PDB entry 6UIR | X-ray diffraction, 2.64 A resolution | chains A and B of the 4 polymer chains in the assembly

[Chain A]
Molecule: p66 Reverse transcriptase/RNaseH
Organism: Human immunodeficiency virus type 1 group M subtype B (isolate HXB2)
Notes: EC 2.7.7.49, 2.7.7.7, 3.1.26.13
Reference sequence: P04585 (POL_HV1H2); residues 1-560 here correspond to UniProt positions 588-1147 (UniProt number = residue number + 587)
Chain sequence (572 residues; each row starts with the number of its first residue; numbers below 1 keep their minus sign (Met-11 is residue -11)):
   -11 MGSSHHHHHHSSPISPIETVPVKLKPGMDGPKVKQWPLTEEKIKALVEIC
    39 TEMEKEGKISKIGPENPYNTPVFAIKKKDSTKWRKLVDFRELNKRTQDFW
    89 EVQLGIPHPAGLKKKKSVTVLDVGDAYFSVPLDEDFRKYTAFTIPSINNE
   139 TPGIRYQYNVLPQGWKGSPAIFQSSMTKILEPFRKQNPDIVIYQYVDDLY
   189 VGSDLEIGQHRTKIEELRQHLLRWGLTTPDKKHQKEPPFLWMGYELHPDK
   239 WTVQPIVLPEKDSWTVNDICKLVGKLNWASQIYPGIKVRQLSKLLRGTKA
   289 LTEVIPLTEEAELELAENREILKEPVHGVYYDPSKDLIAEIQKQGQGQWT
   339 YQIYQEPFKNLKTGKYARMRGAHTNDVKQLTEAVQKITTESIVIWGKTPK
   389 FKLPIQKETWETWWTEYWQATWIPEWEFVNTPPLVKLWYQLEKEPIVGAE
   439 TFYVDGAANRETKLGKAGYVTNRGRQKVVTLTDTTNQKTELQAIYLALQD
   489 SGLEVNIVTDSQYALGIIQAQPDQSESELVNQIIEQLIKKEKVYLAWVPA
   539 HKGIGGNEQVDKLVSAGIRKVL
Not modelled in the structure: -11 to 0, 66-69, 134-141, 557-560
Differences from the reference sequence: initiating methionine (-11); expression tag (-10 to 0); engineered mutation Val184 (Met771 in P04585), Cys258 (Gln845 in P04585), Ser280 (Cys867 in P04585)
Bound ions: Mg2+: Asp110, Val111, Asp185 (together with 1RY)
Residues lining bound ligands: 1RY ([[(2R,5S)-5-(4-azanyl-5-fluoranyl-2-oxidanylidene-pyrimidin-1-yl)-1,3-oxathiolan-2-yl]methoxy-oxidanyl-phosphoryl] phosphono hydrogen phosphate): Lys65, Lys70, Arg72, Asp110, Val111, Gly112, Asp113, Ala114, Tyr115, Gln151, Val184, Asp185, Lys220
UniProt features mapped onto this chain:
  - region: Phe227 to His235 (RT 'primer grip')
  - motif: Trp398 to Trp414 (Tryptophan repeat motif)
  - binding site (Mg(2+)): Asp110, Asp185, Asp186, Asp443, Glu478, Asp498, Asp549
  - site: Trp401 (Essential for RT p66/p51 heterodimerization), Trp414 (Essential for RT p66/p51 heterodimerization), Phe440, Tyr441 (Cleavage), Leu560 (Cleavage)
From the paper describing this entry:
  - binding site for 1RY: Val184

[Chain B]
Molecule: p51 Reverse transcriptase/RNaseH
Organism: Human immunodeficiency virus type 1 group M subtype B (isolate HXB2)
Notes: EC 2.7.7.49, 2.7.7.7, 3.1.26.13
Reference sequence: P04585 (POL_HV1H2); residues 1-440 here correspond to UniProt positions 588-1027 (UniProt number = residue number + 587)
Chain sequence (440 residues; each row starts with the number of its first residue):
     1 PISPIETVPVKLKPGMDGPKVKQWPLTEEKIKALVEICTEMEKEGKISKI
    51 GPENPYNTPVFAIKKKDSTKWRKLVDFRELNKRTQDFWEVQLGIPHPAGL
   101 KKKKSVTVLDVGDAYFSVPLDEDFRKYTAFTIPSINNETPGIRYQYNVLP
   151 QGWKGSPAIFQSSMTKILEPFRKQNPDIVIYQYVDDLYVGSDLEIGQHRT
   201 KIEELRQHLLRWGLTTPDKKHQKEPPFLWMGYELHPDKWTVQPIVLPEKD
   251 SWTVNDIQKLVGKLNWASQIYPGIKVRQLSKLLRGTKALTEVIPLTEEAE
   301 LELAENREILKEPVHGVYYDPSKDLIAEIQKQGQGQWTYQIYQEPFKNLK
   351 TGKYARMRGAHTNDVKQLTEAVQKITTESIVIWGKTPKFKLPIQKETWET
   401 WWTEYWQATWIPEWEFVNTPPLVKLWYQLEKEPIVGAETF
Not modelled in the structure: 1-4, 87-96, 214-232, 357-359, 429-440
Differences from the reference sequence: engineered mutation Val184 (Met771 in P04585), Ser280 (Cys867 in P04585)
UniProt features mapped onto this chain:
  - region: Phe227 to His235 (RT 'primer grip')
  - motif: Trp398 to Trp414 (Tryptophan repeat motif)
  - binding site (Mg(2+)): Asp110, Asp185, Asp186
  - site: Trp401 (Essential for RT p66/p51 heterodimerization), Trp414 (Essential for RT p66/p51 heterodimerization), Phe440 (Cleavage)

[How chain A and chain B interact]
Residue-residue contacts - 127 pairs, chain A then chain B:
  Val8(A) with Glu53(B)
  Pro9(A) with Glu53(B)
  Gln85(A) with Glu53(B), hydrogen bond (side chain-backbone)
  Asp86(A) with Lys20(B), salt bridge; Pro55(B)
  Phe87(A) with Pro52(B); Glu53(B)
  Trp88(A) with Lys20(B); Val21(B); Lys22(B); Pro52(B), hydrogen bond (backbone-backbone); Asn54(B); Pro55(B); Asn57(B); Thr131(B); Arg143(B)
  Val90(A) with Pro140(B); Gly141(B), hydrogen bond (backbone-backbone); Arg143(B)
  Leu92(A) with Asn137(B)
  Gly93(A) with Asn137(B), hydrogen bond (backbone-side chain)
  Ile94(A) with Asn137(B)
  Pro95(A) with Asn136(B); Asn137(B)
  His96(A) with Asn136(B), hydrogen bond (backbone-side chain)
  Gly99(A) with Asn136(B)
  Ala158(A) with Pro52(B)
  Gln161(A) with Pro140(B)
  Ser162(A) with Pro52(B)
  Thr165(A) with Pro140(B); Ile142(B)
  Arg172(A) with Thr139(B)
  Val179(A) with Glu138(B)
  Ile180(A) with Glu138(B)
  Tyr181(A) with Asn136(B), hydrogen bond; Glu138(B)
  Gln182(A) with Glu138(B), hydrogen bond (backbone-backbone); Pro140(B)
  Arg358(A) with Gln394(B); Glu396(B), salt bridge
  Glu370(A) with Gln394(B)
  Gln373(A) with Gln394(B), hydrogen bond; Glu396(B); Thr397(B), hydrogen bond; Thr400(B); Trp401(B)
  Thr376(A) with Thr400(B); Trp401(B)
  Thr377(A) with Pro25(B); Thr400(B)
  Ile380(A) with Leu26(B); Thr27(B)
  Val381(A) with Pro25(B), hydrophobic; Ile135(B); Asn136(B), hydrogen bond (backbone-backbone); Asn137(B)
  Ile382(A) with Ile135(B); Asn136(B)
  Gly384(A) with Thr27(B); Glu28(B), hydrogen bond (backbone-backbone)
  Glu399(A) with Ala360(B)
  Trp402(A) with Lys331(B), hydrogen bond (backbone-side chain); Thr362(B); Asp364(B), hydrogen bond
  Glu404(A) with Lys424(B), hydrogen bond (backbone-side chain)
  Tyr405(A) with Lys331(B), hydrogen bond (backbone-side chain)
  Trp406(A) with Lys331(B); Thr419(B), hydrogen bond (side chain-backbone); Lys424(B)
  Gln407(A) with Lys331(B), hydrogen bond (backbone-side chain); Asp364(B); Pro392(B); Ile393(B), hydrogen bond (side chain-backbone); Gln394(B); Val417(B)
  Ala408(A) with Trp337(B), hydrophobic; Asp364(B); Leu368(B), hydrophobic; Pro392(B), hydrogen bond (backbone-backbone); Ile393(B)
  Thr409(A) with Asp364(B)
  Trp410(A) with Asn363(B); Trp401(B); Tyr405(B)
  Pro412(A) with Trp401(B)
  Pro433(A) with Asn255(B); Leu289(B), hydrophobic; Thr290(B)
  Val435(A) with Thr290(B)
  Thr439(A) with Lys287(B); Ala288(B); Leu289(B), hydrogen bond (side chain-backbone)
  Tyr441(A) with Gln258(B), hydrogen bond; Thr286(B); Lys287(B), hydrogen bond (side chain-backbone); Leu289(B)
  Val458(A) with Thr286(B)
  Thr459(A) with Thr286(B)
  Asn460(A) with Thr286(B); Lys287(B); Ala288(B)
  Asn494(A) with Leu289(B)
  Val496(A) with Gln258(B); Leu289(B), hydrophobic
  Gln500(A) with Leu422(B)
  Leu503(A) with Leu422(B), hydrophobic
  Gln507(A) with Pro421(B)
  Tyr532(A) with Asn255(B), hydrogen bond; Lys259(B); Leu289(B), hydrophobic
  Trp535(A) with Leu422(B); Trp426(B), hydrophobic
  Val536(A) with Gln258(B)
  Pro537(A) with Gly262(B); Asn265(B)
  Lys540(A) with Asn265(B); Ser280(B), hydrogen bond (backbone-side chain)
  Gly541(A) with Ser280(B)
  Ile542(A) with Val261(B), hydrophobic; Ser280(B); Leu283(B)
  Gly543(A) with Gln258(B); Leu283(B), hydrogen bond (backbone-backbone); Gly285(B)
  Gly544(A) with Gly285(B), hydrogen bond (backbone-backbone)
  Gln547(A) with Gly285(B); Thr286(B), hydrogen bond
Also at the interface, not in a pair above, chain A (74 interface residues in all): Gln91, Leu100, Ile159, Lys166, Lys173, Trp383, Lys431, Glu432, Ile434, Gly504, Ala534
Also at the interface, not in a pair above, chain B (66 interface residues in all): Thr39, Ile50, Gly51, Tyr56, Pro133, Val254, Val365, Asn418, Pro420

[Summary]
Chain A and chain B form an interface of 74 and 66 residues respectively, with 27 hydrogen bonds and 2 salt
bridges. Polar contacts include Asp86(A)-Lys20(B), Arg358(A)-Glu396(B) and Gln85(A)-Glu53(B). Chain A binds
compound 1RY. The paper reports a binding site for 1RY at Val184(A).
Here chain A is p66 Reverse transcriptase/RNaseH and chain B is p51 Reverse transcriptase/RNaseH, both from
Human immunodeficiency virus type 1 group M subtype B (isolate HXB2). Entry 6UIR (HIV-1 M184V reverse
transcriptase-DNA complex with (-)-FTC-TP) was determined by X-ray diffraction (same publication as 6UIS,
6UIT, 6UJX, 6UJY, 6UJZ and 6UK0).
